PDB entry 6KRZ | X-ray diffraction, 3.05 A resolution | chains A and D of the 3 polymer chains in the assembly

Chain A:
Name: Adiponectin receptor protein 1
From: Homo sapiens
UniProt: Q96A54 (PAQR1_HUMAN); numbering as in UniProt (aligned over 89-375)
Chain sequence (305 residues; numbered -17 to 375; 88 numbers in that range are skipped by the numbering (no residue carries them; nothing is unmodelled there); the number before each row is that of its first residue; numbers below 1 keep their minus sign (Met-17 is residue -17)):
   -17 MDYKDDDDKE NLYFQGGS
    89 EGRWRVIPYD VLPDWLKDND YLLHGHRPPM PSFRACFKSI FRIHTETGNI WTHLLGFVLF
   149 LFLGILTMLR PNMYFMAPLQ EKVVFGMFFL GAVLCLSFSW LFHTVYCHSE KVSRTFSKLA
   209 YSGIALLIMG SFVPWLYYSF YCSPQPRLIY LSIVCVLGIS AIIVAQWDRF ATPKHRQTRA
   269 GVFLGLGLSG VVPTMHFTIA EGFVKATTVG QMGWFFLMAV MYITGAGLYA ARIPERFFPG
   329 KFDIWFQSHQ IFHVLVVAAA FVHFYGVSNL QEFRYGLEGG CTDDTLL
Disordered / not traced: -17 to -1, 372-375
Construct notes: initiating methionine (-17); expression tag (-16 to 0); engineered mutation Ala208 (Asp in Q96A54)
Swiss-Prot annotation at these positions:
  - binding site (Zn(2+)): His191, His337, His341
  - mutagenesis: Met161 to Leu167 (Decreases activation of AMPK in response to ADIPOQ binding; when associated with 229-G--G-231 and 291-S--S-297), His191 (H191A: Decreases activation of AMPK in response to ADIPOQ binding; when associated with A-208; A-337 and A-341), Tyr229 to Ser231 (Decreases activation of AMPK in response to ADIPOQ binding; when associated with 161-S--S-167 and 291-S--S-297), Phe291 to Val297 (Decreases activation of AMPK in response to ADIPOQ binding; when associated with 161-S--S-167 and 229-G--G-231), His337 (H337A: Decreases activation of AMPK in response to ADIPOQ binding; when associated with A-191; A-208 and A-341), His341 (H341A: Decreases activation of AMPK in response to ADIPOQ binding; when associated with A-191; A-208 and A-337)
Bound ions: Zn2+: His191, His337, His341
From the paper describing this entry:
  - Zn2+ coordination: His191, His337, His341
  - conformationally variable residues (helix shift, loop rearrangement): Gln254, Trp255 to His263, Arg264
  - contacts within the chain: Lys206-Gln254, Lys206-Asp256, Arg257-His263, Val252-Phe258 (hydrophobic contact), Phe258-Thr266 (hydrophobic contact), Thr260-His263, Lys105-Pro261, Asp106-Pro261, Asp106-Arg264 (hydrogen bond), Arg264-Tyr317, Arg264-Arg320, Gln265-Ala318, Tyr209-Arg267 (hydrogen bond), Arg267-Tyr317 (hydrogen bond), Ile216-Phe271 (hydrophobic contact), Gly269-Gly273, Val270-Leu274, Phe271-Gly275, Leu272-Leu276, Leu274-Ser277, Gly278-Thr282, Val279-Met283, Val280-His284
  - mutagenesis - H191A, H337A, H341A: unchanged signaling in response to AMP kinase (citing earlier work)
  - mutagenesis - H191A/D208A/H337A/H341A: decreased signaling (citing earlier work)

Chain D:
Name: The heavy chain variable domain (Antibody)
From: Mus musculus
Notes: antibody fragment or engineered binder
Chain sequence (119 residues; numbered 1 to 119; the number before each row is that of its first residue):
     1 EVLLQQSGPE LVKPGASVRI TCKASGYTFT DFNMDWVKQS PGKSLEWIGD FNPNSGGSIY
    61 NQKFKDKATF TVDKSSSTAY MELRSLTFED TAVYYCARET GTAWFAYWGQ GTLVTVSAA
Disulfide bonds: Cys22-Cys96

Interface between chain A and chain D:
Pairs across the interface - 19 pairs, chain A then chain D:
  Arg91(A) - Asp50(D)  salt bridge
  Arg91(A) - Ile59(D)
  Arg91(A) - Thr102(D)
  Trp92(A) - Gly101(D)
  Arg93(A) - Thr30(D)  hydrogen bond (side chain-backbone)
  Arg93(A) - Asp31(D)  hydrogen bond (side chain-backbone)
  Arg93(A) - Phe32(D)
  Arg93(A) - Asn33(D)  hydrogen bond
  Arg93(A) - Asn52(D)  hydrogen bond
  Arg93(A) - Asn54(D)
  Arg93(A) - Gly101(D)  hydrogen bond (backbone-backbone)
  Ile95(A) - Thr100(D)
  Ile95(A) - Gly101(D)
  Pro96(A) - Asp31(D)
  Pro96(A) - Phe32(D)
  Val99(A) - Phe32(D)  hydrophobic
  His112(A) - Asp31(D)  salt bridge
  Pro116(A) - Thr100(D)
  Pro116(A) - Gly101(D)
Interface residues without a listed pair, chain A (11 interface residues in all): Val94, Pro117, Met118
Interface residues without a listed pair, chain D (12 interface residues in all): Pro53

In short:
11 residues of chain A and 12 residues of chain D are in contact; the contacts include 5 hydrogen bonds and 2
salt bridges. Among the polar pairs are Arg91(A)-Asp50(D), His112(A)-Asp31(D) and Arg93(A)-Thr30(D). The paper
reports that H191A/D208A/H337A/H341A of chain A reduce signaling; Zn2+ coordination by His191(A), His337(A)
and His341(A); 4 substitutions were tested in all.
Here chain A is Adiponectin receptor protein 1 (Homo sapiens) and chain D is the heavy chain variable domain
(Antibody) (Mus musculus). Entry 6KRZ (Crystal structure of the human adiponectin receptor 1 D208A mutant) was
determined by X-ray diffraction, deposited together with 6KS0 and 6KS1.
